2WN4 - chain A; structure by X-ray diffraction, 1.85 A resolution.

Chain A:
Protein: ADP-ribosyltransferase enzymatic component
From: Clostridium difficile
UniProt: Q9KH42 (Q9KH42_CLODI); residues -42 to 420 here correspond to UniProt positions 1-463 (UniProt number = residue number + 43)
Chain sequence (463 residues; numbered -42 to 420; the number before each row is that of its first residue; numbers below 1 keep their minus sign (Met-42 is residue -42)):
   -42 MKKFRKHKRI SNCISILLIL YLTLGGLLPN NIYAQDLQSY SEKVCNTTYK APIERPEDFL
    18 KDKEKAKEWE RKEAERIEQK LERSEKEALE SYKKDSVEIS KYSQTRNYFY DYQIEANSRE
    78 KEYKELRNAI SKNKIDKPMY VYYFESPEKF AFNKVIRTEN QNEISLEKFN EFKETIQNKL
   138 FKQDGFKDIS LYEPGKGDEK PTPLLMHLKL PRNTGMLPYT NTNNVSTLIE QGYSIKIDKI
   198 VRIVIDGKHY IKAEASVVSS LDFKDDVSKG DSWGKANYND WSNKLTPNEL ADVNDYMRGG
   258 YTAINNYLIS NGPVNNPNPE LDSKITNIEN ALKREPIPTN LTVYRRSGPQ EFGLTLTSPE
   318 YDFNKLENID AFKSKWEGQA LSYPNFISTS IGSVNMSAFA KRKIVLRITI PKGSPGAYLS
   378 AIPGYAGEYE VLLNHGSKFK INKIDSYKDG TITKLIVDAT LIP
Not modelled in the structure: -42 to 27, 180-181
What the authors report for this chain:
  - contacts within the chain: Ser345-Glu387 (hydrogen bond)
  - catalytic residues: Ser345 (proposed by the authors, not directly observed)

Summary:
From the paper: the catalytic residue Ser345; contacts within the chain involving Ser345 and Glu387.
Chain A is ADP-ribosyltransferase enzymatic component (Clostridium difficile); the structure, Structural Basis
for Substrate Recognition in the Enzymatic Component of ADP-ribosyltransferase Toxin CDTa from Clostridium
difficile, was determined by X-ray diffraction (same publication as 2WN5, 2WN6, 2WN7 and 2WN8).
